Entry 1QFT (X-ray diffraction, 1.25 A resolution); this record covers chain A.

# Chain A
Protein: Protein (female-SPECIFIC histamine binding protein 2)
Source organism: Rhipicephalus appendiculatus
Reference sequence: O77421 (HBP2_RHIAP); residues 1-171 here correspond to UniProt positions 20-190 (UniProt number = residue number + 19)
Sequence (175 residues; row label = number of the first residue in the row):
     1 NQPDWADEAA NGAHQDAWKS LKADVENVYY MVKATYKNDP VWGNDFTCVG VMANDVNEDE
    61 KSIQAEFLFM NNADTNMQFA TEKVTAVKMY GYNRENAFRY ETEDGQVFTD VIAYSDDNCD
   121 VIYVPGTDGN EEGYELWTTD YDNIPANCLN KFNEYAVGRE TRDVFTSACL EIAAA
Cystine bridges: C48-C169, C119-C148
Sequence notes: insertion (172-175)
Residues lining bound ligands:
  - histamine (HSM), molecule 1: S20, L21, D24, Y29, V51, F98, Y100, D120, I122, W137
  - histamine (HSM), molecule 2: Y36, D39, V41, W42, E82, Y100, F108, D110, V124, E135
UniProt features mapped onto this chain:
  - binding site (histamine): S20, D24, Y36, D39, W42, E82, F98, Y100, F108, D120, E135, W137

# Summary
Bound to chain A: histamine. UniProt lists 12 histamine-binding residues.
Chain A is Protein (female-SPECIFIC histamine binding protein 2) (Rhipicephalus appendiculatus); the
structure, Histamine binding protein from female brown ear rhipicephalus appendiculatus, was determined by
X-ray diffraction together with 1QFV from the same study.
